Entry 8GLW (electron microscopy, 3.51 A resolution); this record covers chains F and H of the 11 polymer chains in the assembly.

# Chain F
Name: Transposon Tn7 transposition protein TnsC
From: Escherichia coli
UniProtKB: P05846 (TNSC_ECOLX); residue numbers follow UniProt; this construct covers 1-503
Amino-acid sequence (523 residues; each row starts with the number of its first residue):
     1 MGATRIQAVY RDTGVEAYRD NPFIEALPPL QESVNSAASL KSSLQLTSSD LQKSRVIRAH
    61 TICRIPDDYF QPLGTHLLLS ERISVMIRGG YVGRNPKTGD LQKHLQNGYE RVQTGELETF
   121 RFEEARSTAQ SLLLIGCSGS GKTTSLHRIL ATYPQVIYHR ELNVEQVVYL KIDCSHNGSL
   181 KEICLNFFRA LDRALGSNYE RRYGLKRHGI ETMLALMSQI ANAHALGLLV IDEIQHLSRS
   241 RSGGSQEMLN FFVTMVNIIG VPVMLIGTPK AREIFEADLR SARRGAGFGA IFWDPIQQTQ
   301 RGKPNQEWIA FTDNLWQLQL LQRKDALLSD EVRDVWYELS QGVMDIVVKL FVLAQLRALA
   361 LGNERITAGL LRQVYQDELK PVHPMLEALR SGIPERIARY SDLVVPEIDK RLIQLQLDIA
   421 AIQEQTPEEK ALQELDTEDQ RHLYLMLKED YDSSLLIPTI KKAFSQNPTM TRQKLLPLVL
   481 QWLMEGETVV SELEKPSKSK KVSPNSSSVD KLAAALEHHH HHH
Unresolved in the structure: 1-2, 406-523
Differences from the reference sequence: engineered mutation Gly2 (Ser in P05846); expression tag (504-523)
Ion coordination: Mg2+: Thr143 (together with ADP)
Small-molecule neighbours:
  - ADP (adenosine-5'-diphosphate): Pro66, Tyr69, Phe70, Gln71, His76, Ser138, Gly139, Ser140, Gly141, Lys142, Thr143, Thr144, Phe311, Met344, Asp345, Val348
  - ATP (adenosine-5'-triphosphate): Arg280, Arg283, Arg284

# Chain H
Molecule: 50-nt DNA strand
Sequence (50 nucleotides; row label = number of the first residue in the row):
     1 ATACTGTGGA CCAGAACCCT GATAAATGCA ACGCTCATAG CGGGCAGACG

# How chain F and chain H interact
Contacting residue pairs - 7 pairs, chain F then chain H:
  Arg207(F) - DA30(H)  salt bridge to the phosphate
  Arg239(F) - DG40(H)  salt bridge to the phosphate
  Ser240(F) - DT38(H)  phosphate contact
  Ser240(F) - DA39(H)  sugar contact
  Arg241(F) - DT38(H)  sugar contact
  Arg241(F) - DA39(H)  sugar contact
  Arg241(F) - DG40(H)  sugar contact
Interface residues without a listed pair, chain F (6 interface residues in all): Gly243, Gly244
Interface residues without a listed pair, chain H (5 interface residues in all): DA37

# Summary
6 residues of chain F face 5 of chain H across their interface, with 2 salt bridges. Among the polar pairs are
Arg207(F)-DA30(H) and Arg239(F)-DG40(H). Ligands of chain F: ADP and ATP.
Chain F is Transposon Tn7 transposition protein TnsC (Escherichia coli) and chain H is a 50-nt DNA strand; the
structure, CryoEM structure of the TnsC(1-503)-TnsD(1-318)-DNA complex in a 7:2:1 stoichiometry from E. coli
Tn7, was determined by electron microscopy together with 8GLU, 8GLX, 8VCJ and 8VCT from the same study.
